Entry 8POY (X-ray diffraction, 1.93 A resolution); this record covers chains L and S.

# Chain L
Protein: Uptake hydrogenase large subunit
From: Cupriavidus necator H16
Notes: EC 1.12.99.6
UniProtKB: P31891 (MBHL_CUPNH); residues 1-603 here = UniProt positions 1-603
Amino-acid sequence (603 residues; each row starts with the number of its first residue):
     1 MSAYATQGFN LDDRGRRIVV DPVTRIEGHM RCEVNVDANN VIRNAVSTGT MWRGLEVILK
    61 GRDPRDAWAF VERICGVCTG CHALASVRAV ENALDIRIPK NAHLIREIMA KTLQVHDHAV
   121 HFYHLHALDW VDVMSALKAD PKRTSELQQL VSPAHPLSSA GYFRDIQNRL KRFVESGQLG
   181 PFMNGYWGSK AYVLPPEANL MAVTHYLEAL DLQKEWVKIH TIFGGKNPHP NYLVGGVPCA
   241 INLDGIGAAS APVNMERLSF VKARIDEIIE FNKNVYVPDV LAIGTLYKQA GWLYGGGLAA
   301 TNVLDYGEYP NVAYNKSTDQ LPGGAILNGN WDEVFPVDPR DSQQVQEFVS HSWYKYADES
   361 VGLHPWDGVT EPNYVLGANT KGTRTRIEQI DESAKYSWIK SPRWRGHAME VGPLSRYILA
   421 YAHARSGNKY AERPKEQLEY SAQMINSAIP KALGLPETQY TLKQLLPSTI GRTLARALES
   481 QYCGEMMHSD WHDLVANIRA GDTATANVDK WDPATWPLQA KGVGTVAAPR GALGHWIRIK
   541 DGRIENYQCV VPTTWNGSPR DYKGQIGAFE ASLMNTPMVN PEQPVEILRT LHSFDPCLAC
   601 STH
Not modelled in the structure: 1-2, 245-247
Metal / ion sites: Mg2+: E56, C549, H603; ni-fe oxidized active center Ni: C75, C78, C597, C600
Ligand contacts: ni-fe oxidized active center (NFV): C75, V77, C78, C81, H82, A528, P529, R530, L533, V551, P552, T553, C597, C600
Swiss-Prot annotation at these positions:
  - binding site (Ni(2+)): C75, C78, C597, C600

# Chain S
Protein: Uptake hydrogenase small subunit
From: Cupriavidus necator H16
Notes: EC 1.12.99.6
UniProtKB: P31892 (MBHS_CUPNH); residues 1-317 here correspond to UniProt positions 44-360 (UniProt number = residue number + 43)
Amino-acid sequence (328 residues; row label = number of the first residue in the row):
     1 METKPRTPVL WLHGLECTCC SESFIRSAHP LAKDVVLSMI SLDYDDTLMA AAGHQAEAIL
    61 EEIMTKYKGN YILAVEGNPP LNQDGMSCII GGRPFIEQLK YVAKDAKAII SWGSCASWGG
   121 VQAAKPNPTQ ATPVHKVITD KPIIKVPGCP PIAEVMTGVI TYMLTFDRIP ELDRQGRPKM
   181 FYSQRIHDKC YRRPHFDAGQ FVEEWDDESA RKGFCLYKMG CKGPTTYNAC STTRWNEGTS
   241 FPIQSGHGCI GCSEDGFWDK GSFYDRLTGI SQFGVEANAD KIGGTASVVV GAAVTAHAAA
   301 SAIKRASKKN ETSGSEHRSA WSHPQFEK
Not modelled in the structure: 1-4, 270-328
Differences from the reference sequence: engineered mutation G120 (Cys163 in P31892); expression tag (318-328)
Metal / ion sites: iron/sulfur cluster Fe: C17, C19, C20, C115, C149; fe4-s3 cluster Fe: C17, C19, C20, E76, C115, C149; 4Fe-4S cluster Fe: H187, C190, C215, C221; 3Fe-4S cluster Fe: C230, C249, C252
Ligand contacts:
  - iron/sulfur cluster / fe4-s3 cluster: E16, C17, T18, C19, C20, E76, G113, S114, C115, G120, V121, G148, C149, P150, F257, W258
  - 3Fe-4S cluster (F3S): I186, T226, N228, C230, W235, F241, P242, C249, I250, G251, C252, S253
  - 4Fe-4S cluster (SF4): I186, H187, C190, R192, R193, F196, C215, L216, Y217, C221, G223, P224, I243
Swiss-Prot annotation at these positions:
  - binding site ([4Fe-4S] cluster): C17, C20, C115, C149, H187, C190, C215, C221
  - binding site ([3Fe-4S] cluster): C230, C249, C252
What the authors report for this chain:
  - mutagenesis - C120G: decreased catalytic activity
  - mutagenesis - C120G: decreased stability
  - fe4-s3 cluster Fe coordination: C20
  - binding site for fe4-s3 cluster Fe: E76
  - mutagenesis - C120G: decreased expression

# How chain L and chain S interact
Contacting residue pairs (204; chain L residue first):
  V19(L) - H54(S)  hydrogen bond (backbone-side chain)
  D21(L) - G53(S)
  D21(L) - I90(S)
  D21(L) - G91(S)  hydrogen bond (side chain-backbone)
  D21(L) - G92(S)  hydrogen bond (side chain-backbone)
  P22(L) - Y44(S)
  P22(L) - A52(S)
  P22(L) - G53(S)  hydrogen bond (backbone-backbone)
  P22(L) - E57(S)
  T24(L) - D46(S)
  T24(L) - M49(S)  hydrogen bond (side chain-backbone)
  T24(L) - A51(S)  hydrogen bond (side chain-backbone)
  T24(L) - A52(S)
  R25(L) - D46(S)  hydrogen bond (backbone-backbone)
  R25(L) - T47(S)
  R25(L) - L48(S)
  R25(L) - M49(S)  hydrogen bond (side chain-backbone)
  R25(L) - A50(S)  hydrogen bond (side chain-backbone)
  I26(L) - T47(S)
  E27(L) - E16(S)
  E27(L) - C17(S)
  E27(L) - T18(S)  hydrogen bond
  H29(L) - H13(S)  hydrogen bond (side chain-backbone)
  H29(L) - G14(S)  hydrogen bond (side chain-backbone)
  H29(L) - C88(S)
  H29(L) - I90(S)
  R31(L) - G92(S)
  T50(L) - S87(S)
  T50(L) - C88(S)
  T50(L) - I89(S)  hydrogen bond (backbone-backbone)
  M51(L) - L15(S)  hydrophobic
  M51(L) - E16(S)
  M51(L) - S87(S)
  W52(L) - L15(S)
  W52(L) - S87(S)  hydrogen bond (backbone-backbone)
  W52(L) - P128(S)  hydrophobic
  W52(L) - T129(S)
  R53(L) - L15(S)
  R53(L) - E16(S)
  R53(L) - C17(S)
  R53(L) - Q122(S)
  R53(L) - P128(S)
  R53(L) - T129(S)
  L55(L) - V121(S)  hydrophobic
  V57(L) - P126(S)  hydrophobic
  I58(L) - V121(S)
  I58(L) - Q122(S)
  I58(L) - A124(S)
  I58(L) - K125(S)
  I58(L) - P126(S)
  I58(L) - P128(S)
  R62(L) - A124(S)
  R62(L) - K125(S)  hydrogen bond (side chain-backbone)
  R62(L) - W258(S)  hydrogen bond (side chain-backbone)
  R62(L) - D259(S)  salt bridge
  R65(L) - Y264(S)
  D66(L) - S262(S)  hydrogen bond
  D66(L) - F263(S)  hydrogen bond (side chain-backbone)
  D66(L) - Y264(S)
  W68(L) - H247(S)
  W68(L) - Y264(S)  hydrogen bond
  A69(L) - W258(S)
  A69(L) - F263(S)  hydrophobic
  F70(L) - V121(S)  hydrophobic
  F70(L) - W258(S)  hydrophobic
  F70(L) - F263(S)  hydrophobic
  R73(L) - C17(S)
  R73(L) - V121(S)
  R73(L) - C149(S)  hydrogen bond (side chain-backbone)
  R73(L) - W258(S)
  I74(L) - C17(S)
  C75(L) - C17(S)
  G76(L) - C17(S)  hydrogen bond (backbone-backbone)
  G76(L) - C19(S)
  G76(L) - E22(S)
  V77(L) - E22(S)
  H116(L) - E22(S)
  H116(L) - R26(S)
  L125(L) - T47(S)
  R169(L) - K33(S)
  R169(L) - D34(S)  salt bridge
  R169(L) - L37(S)
  R169(L) - S38(S)  hydrogen bond
  F173(L) - R6(S)
  F173(L) - V36(S)
  F173(L) - L37(S)
  S176(L) - R6(S)  hydrogen bond
  Q178(L) - P5(S)
  Q178(L) - R6(S)  hydrogen bond (side chain-backbone)
  Q178(L) - S41(S)
  Q178(L) - Y67(S)
  G180(L) - L42(S)
  G180(L) - D43(S)
  P181(L) - L42(S)
  P181(L) - L48(S)
  P181(L) - M49(S)
  P181(L) - A50(S)  hydrogen bond (backbone-backbone)
  M183(L) - A51(S)
  M183(L) - I59(S)  hydrophobic
  M183(L) - E62(S)
  M183(L) - I63(S)  hydrophobic
  N184(L) - A51(S)
  N184(L) - Q55(S)  hydrogen bond (side chain-backbone)
  N184(L) - I59(S)
  Y186(L) - A50(S)
  Y186(L) - A51(S)
  Y186(L) - A52(S)  hydrogen bond (side chain-backbone)
  Y186(L) - Q55(S)  hydrogen bond
  W187(L) - A50(S)  hydrophobic
  L210(L) - K33(S)
  D211(L) - L31(S)
  D211(L) - K33(S)  salt bridge
  Q213(L) - I25(S)  hydrogen bond (side chain-backbone)
  Q213(L) - R26(S)  hydrogen bond
  K214(L) - R26(S)
  K214(L) - S27(S)
  K214(L) - A28(S)
  K214(L) - L31(S)
  V217(L) - R26(S)
  V217(L) - N236(S)
  K218(L) - N236(S)
  K218(L) - E237(S)  salt bridge
  K218(L) - T239(S)
  T221(L) - W235(S)
  T221(L) - N236(S)  hydrogen bond
  T221(L) - T239(S)
  T221(L) - S240(S)
  T221(L) - S245(S)  hydrogen bond (backbone-side chain)
  I222(L) - T239(S)
  I222(L) - S245(S)  hydrogen bond (backbone-side chain)
  G225(L) - W235(S)
  G225(L) - S240(S)
  G225(L) - F241(S)  hydrogen bond (backbone-backbone)
  G225(L) - P242(S)
  G225(L) - S245(S)  hydrogen bond (backbone-side chain)
  K226(L) - C149(S)  hydrogen bond (side chain-backbone)
  K226(L) - P150(S)
  K226(L) - W235(S)
  K226(L) - N236(S)
  K226(L) - P242(S)
  K226(L) - C252(S)
  N227(L) - R26(S)  hydrogen bond
  N227(L) - W235(S)
  N227(L) - N236(S)  hydrogen bond (backbone-side chain)
  P228(L) - C19(S)
  P228(L) - E22(S)
  P228(L) - S23(S)
  P228(L) - P150(S)
  H229(L) - C17(S)  hydrogen bond
  H229(L) - C19(S)
  H229(L) - C149(S)
  H229(L) - P150(S)
  N231(L) - P242(S)
  N231(L) - H247(S)
  Y232(L) - H247(S)
  Y232(L) - Y264(S)
  L233(L) - W205(S)
  L233(L) - Y264(S)
  P238(L) - S245(S)
  P238(L) - G246(S)
  P238(L) - H247(S)
  C239(L) - S245(S)  hydrogen bond (backbone-backbone)
  A240(L) - D206(S)
  A240(L) - A210(S)
  I241(L) - R211(S)
  N242(L) - R211(S)  hydrogen bond (side chain-backbone)
  S250(L) - Y191(S)
  S250(L) - K212(S)
  S250(L) - G213(S)
  A251(L) - R211(S)
  P252(L) - R192(S)
  P252(L) - Q244(S)
  P252(L) - S245(S)
  P252(L) - G246(S)
  R257(L) - T239(S)  hydrogen bond (side chain-backbone)
  Y374(L) - Q83(S)
  Y374(L) - M86(S)
  R384(L) - D84(S)  salt bridge
  R384(L) - M86(S)
  T385(L) - D84(S)
  T385(L) - M86(S)
  T385(L) - G92(S)
  T385(L) - R93(S)
  T385(L) - P94(S)
  R386(L) - G92(S)
  R386(L) - R93(S)
  I387(L) - M86(S)  hydrophobic
  I387(L) - G92(S)  hydrogen bond (backbone-backbone)
  W398(L) - Q83(S)
  W398(L) - M86(S)  hydrogen bond (side chain-backbone)
  W398(L) - S87(S)
  T503(L) - R211(S)  hydrogen bond
  A504(L) - D206(S)
  A504(L) - R211(S)
  T505(L) - D206(S)  hydrogen bond (backbone-side chain)
  A506(L) - W205(S)  hydrophobic
  A506(L) - D206(S)
  V508(L) - E204(S)
  V508(L) - W205(S)
  W511(L) - W205(S)
  W511(L) - Y264(S)  hydrophobic
  E582(L) - Q55(S)  hydrogen bond (backbone-side chain)
  P584(L) - Q55(S)
  A599(L) - E16(S)
Other interface residues (no listed pair), chain L (95 interface residues in all): V20, G28, G54, H124, L128, F182, G185, Y206, L207, E215, F223, G224, F260, W353, P372, L588
Other interface residues (no listed pair), chain S (91 interface residues in all): P8, A56, A58, E97, I250

# Summary
The interface between chain L and chain S involves 95 residues on one side and 91 on the other, with 47
hydrogen bonds and 5 salt bridges. Polar pairs include R62(L)-D259(S), R169(L)-D34(S) and D211(L)-K33(S). The
paper reports a binding site for fe4-s3 cluster Fe at E76(S); C120G of chain S reduces catalytic activity.
Chain L is Uptake hydrogenase large subunit and chain S is Uptake hydrogenase small subunit, both from
Cupriavidus necator H16; the structure, Crystal Structure of the C120G variant of the membrane-bound
[NiFe]-Hydrogenase from Cupriavidus necator in the air-oxidized ..., was determined by X-ray diffraction,
deposited together with 8POX, 8POZ, 8POW, 8POU and 8POV.
